PDB entry 8U2R | X-ray diffraction, 1.55 A resolution | chain A

== Chain A ==
Molecule: Acetyl-coenzyme A synthetase
From: Leishmania infantum
Reference sequence: A4I093 (A4I093_LEIIN); residues 1-705 here = UniProt positions 1-705
Amino-acid sequence (713 residues; each row starts with the number of its first residue; numbers below 1 keep their minus sign (Met-7 is residue -7)):
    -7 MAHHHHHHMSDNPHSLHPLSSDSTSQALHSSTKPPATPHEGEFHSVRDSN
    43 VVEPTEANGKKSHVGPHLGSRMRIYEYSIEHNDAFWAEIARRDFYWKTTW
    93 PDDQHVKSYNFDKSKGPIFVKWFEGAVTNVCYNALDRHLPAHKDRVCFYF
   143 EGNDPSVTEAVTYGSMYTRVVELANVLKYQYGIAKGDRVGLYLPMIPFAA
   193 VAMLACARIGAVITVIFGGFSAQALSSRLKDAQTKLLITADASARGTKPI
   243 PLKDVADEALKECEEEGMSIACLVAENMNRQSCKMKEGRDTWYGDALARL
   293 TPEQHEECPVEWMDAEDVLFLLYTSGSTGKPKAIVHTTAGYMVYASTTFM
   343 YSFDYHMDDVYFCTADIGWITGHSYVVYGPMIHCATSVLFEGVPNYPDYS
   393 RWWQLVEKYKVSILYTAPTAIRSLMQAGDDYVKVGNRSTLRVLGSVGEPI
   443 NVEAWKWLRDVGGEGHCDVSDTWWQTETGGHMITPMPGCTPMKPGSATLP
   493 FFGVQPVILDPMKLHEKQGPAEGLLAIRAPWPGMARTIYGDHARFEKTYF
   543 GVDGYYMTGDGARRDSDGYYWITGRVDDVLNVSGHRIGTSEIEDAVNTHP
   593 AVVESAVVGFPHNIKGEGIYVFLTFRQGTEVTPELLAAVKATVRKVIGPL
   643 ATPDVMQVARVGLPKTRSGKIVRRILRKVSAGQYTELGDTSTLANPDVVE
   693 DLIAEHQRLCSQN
Unresolved in the structure: -7 to 39, 704-705
Differences from the reference sequence: initiating methionine (-7); expression tag (-6 to 0)
Small-molecule neighbours: WTA (5'-O-[(S)-ethoxy(hydroxy)phosphoryl]adenosine): Ile362, Thr363, Ser437, Val438, Gly439, Glu440, Pro441, Asp463, Thr464, Trp465, Trp466, Gln467, Thr468, Glu469, Asp552, Ile564, Arg567, Asn573, Arg578
From the paper describing this entry:
  - binding site for WTA: Ile362, Thr363, Val438, Asp463, Thr464, Trp466, Gln467, Thr468, Asp552, Arg567, Arg578

== Overview ==
Chain A binds compound WTA. The paper reports a binding site for WTA at Ile362, Thr363 and Val438 among
others.
Chain A is Acetyl-coenzyme A synthetase (Leishmania infantum); the structure, Crystal Structure of
Acetyl-coenzyme A synthetase from Leishmania infantum (Ethyl AMP bound), was determined by X-ray diffraction
together with 8V4R, 8U2S, 8U2T, 8U2U and 8SF3 from the same study.
